3TZY - chains A and D; structure by X-ray diffraction, 2.20 A resolution.

[Chain A]
Molecule: Polyketide synthase PKS13
Source organism: Mycobacterium tuberculosis
Notes: EC 2.3.1.-; fragment: Acyltransferase domain
Reference sequence: O53579 (O53579_MYCTU); numbering as in UniProt (aligned over 576-1062)
Sequence (491 residues; numbered 572 to 1062; the number before each row is that of its first residue):
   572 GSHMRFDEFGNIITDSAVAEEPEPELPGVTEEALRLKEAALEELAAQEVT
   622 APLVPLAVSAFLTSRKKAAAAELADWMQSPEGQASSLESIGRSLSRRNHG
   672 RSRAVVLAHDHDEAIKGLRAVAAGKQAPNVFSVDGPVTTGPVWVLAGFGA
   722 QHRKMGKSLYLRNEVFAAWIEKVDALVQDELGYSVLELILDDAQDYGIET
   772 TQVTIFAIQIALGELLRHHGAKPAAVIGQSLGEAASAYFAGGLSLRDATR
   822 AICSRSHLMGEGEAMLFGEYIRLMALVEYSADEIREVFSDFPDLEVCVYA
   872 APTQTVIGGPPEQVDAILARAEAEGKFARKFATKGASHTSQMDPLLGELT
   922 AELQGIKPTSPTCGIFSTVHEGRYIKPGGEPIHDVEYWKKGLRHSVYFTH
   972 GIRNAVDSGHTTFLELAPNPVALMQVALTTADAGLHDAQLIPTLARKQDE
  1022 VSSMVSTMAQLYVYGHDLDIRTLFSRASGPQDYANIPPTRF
Disordered / not traced: 572-595, 1060-1062
Construct notes: expression tag (572-575)
Covalently attached groups: palmitic acid (PLM) linked to S801
From the paper describing this entry:
  - binding site for palmitic acid: S801, R826, M830, G833, E834, L837, M845, T904, G906, A907, S908, Q912, M913, L916
  - contacts within the chain: Q773-R826
  - binding site for sulfate ion: R1017 (proposed by the authors, not directly observed)
  - catalytic residues: F719, L802 (proposed by the authors, not directly observed)

[Chain D]
Molecule: 12-residue peptide
Source organism: Escherichia coli
Sequence (12 residues; each row starts with the number of its first residue):
     1 SDKENFWGMAVA
Disordered / not traced: 1, 12

[Chain A / chain D interface]
Contacting residue pairs (18):
  L624(A) - W7(D)  hydrophobic
  L678(A) - W7(D)
  H680(A) - W7(D)
  A698(A) - M9(D)
  P699(A) - N5(D)
  P699(A) - W7(D)
  P699(A) - M9(D)
  N700(A) - W7(D)
  V701(A) - M9(D)
  F702(A) - W7(D)
  F702(A) - M9(D)  hydrophobic
  M995(A) - D2(D)
  P1013(A) - G8(D)
  Q1019(A) - N5(D)
  Q1019(A) - F6(D)  hydrogen bond (side chain-backbone)
  S1027(A) - W7(D)  hydrogen bond (side chain-backbone)
  Q1031(A) - W7(D)  hydrogen bond (side chain-backbone)
  Q1031(A) - G8(D)  hydrogen bond (side chain-backbone)
Other interface residues (no listed pair), chain A (16 interface residues in all): E684, P991, L1011
Other interface residues (no listed pair), chain D (7 interface residues in all): E4

[Overview]
16 residues of chain A face 7 of chain D across their interface; the contacts include 4 hydrogen bonds. Among
the polar pairs are Q1019(A)-F6(D), S1027(A)-W7(D) and Q1031(A)-W7(D). Palmitic acid is covalently linked to
S801(A). From the paper: catalytic residues F719(A) and L802(A); a binding site for palmitic acid at S801(A),
R826(A) and M830(A) among others.
Chain A is Polyketide synthase PKS13 (Mycobacterium tuberculosis) and chain D is a 12-residue peptide
(Escherichia coli); the structure, Crystal structure of a fragment containing the acyltransferase domain of
Pks13 from Mycobacterium tuberculosis in the ..., was determined by X-ray diffraction, deposited together with
3TZW, 3TZX and 3TZZ.
